Entry 1G09 (X-ray diffraction, 2.04 A resolution); this record covers chains A and D of the 4 polymer chains in the assembly.

Chain A:
Name: Hemoglobin alpha chain
Source organism: Bos taurus
UniProt: P01966 (HBA_BOVIN); residue numbers follow UniProt; this construct covers 1-141
Chain sequence (141 residues; numbered 1 to 141; the number before each row is that of its first residue):
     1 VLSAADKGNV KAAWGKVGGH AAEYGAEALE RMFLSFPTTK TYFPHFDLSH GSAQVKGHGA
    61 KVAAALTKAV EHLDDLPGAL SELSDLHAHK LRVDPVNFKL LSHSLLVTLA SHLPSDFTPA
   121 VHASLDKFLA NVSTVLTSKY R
Metal / ion sites: heme Fe: His87 (together with carbon monoxide)
Residues lining bound ligands: carbon monoxide / heme: Leu29, Thr39, Tyr42, Phe43, Phe46, His58, Lys61, Val62, Ala65, Leu66, Leu83, Leu86, His87, Leu91, Val93, Asn97, Phe98, Leu101, Leu136

Chain D:
Name: Hemoglobin beta chain
Source organism: Bos taurus
UniProt: P02070 (HBB_BOVIN); residues 2-146 here correspond to UniProt positions 1-145 (UniProt number = residue number - 1)
Chain sequence (145 residues; row label = number of the first residue in the row):
     2 MLTAEEKAAV TAFWGKVKVD EVGGEALGRL LVVYPWTQRF FESFGDLSTA DAVMNNPKVK
    62 AHGKKVLDSF SNGMKHLDDL KGTFAALSEL HCDKLHVDPE NFKLLGNVLV VVLARNFGKE
   122 FTPVLQADFQ KVVAGVANAL AHRYH
Metal / ion sites: heme Fe: His92 (together with carbon monoxide)
Residues lining bound ligands: carbon monoxide / heme: Leu28, Leu31, Thr38, Phe41, Phe42, Phe45, His63, Lys66, Val67, Ser70, Phe71, Phe85, Leu88, Leu91, His92, Leu96, Val98, Asn102, Phe103, Leu106, Val137, Leu141
UniProt features mapped onto this chain:
  - binding site (heme b): His63, His92
  - modified residue: Thr12 (Phosphothreonine), Ser44 (Phosphoserine), Lys59 (N6-acetyllysine), Lys82 (N6-acetyllysine), Cys93 (S-nitrosocysteine)

Interface between chain A and chain D:
Residue-residue contacts (18):
  Thr38(A) - His97(D)
  Thr38(A) - Tyr145(D)
  Thr41(A) - Arg40(D)  hydrogen bond
  Tyr42(A) - Arg40(D)
  Leu91(A) - Arg40(D)
  Arg92(A) - Pro36(D)
  Arg92(A) - Trp37(D)
  Arg92(A) - Gln39(D)
  Arg92(A) - Arg40(D)
  Val93(A) - Trp37(D)
  Asp94(A) - Trp37(D)
  Asp94(A) - Asp99(D)
  Asp94(A) - Asn102(D)  hydrogen bond
  Pro95(A) - Trp37(D)
  Val96(A) - Asp99(D)
  Val96(A) - Glu101(D)
  Tyr140(A) - Pro36(D)
  Tyr140(A) - Trp37(D)  hydrophobic
Other interface residues (no listed pair), chain A (11 interface residues in all): Arg141

Overview:
The interface between chain A and chain D involves 11 residues on one side and 9 on the other; the contacts
include 2 hydrogen bonds. Among the polar pairs are Thr41(A)-Arg40(D) and Asp94(A)-Asn102(D). Bound to chain
A: carbon monoxide / heme.
Chain A is Hemoglobin alpha chain and chain D is Hemoglobin beta chain, both from Bos taurus; the structure,
Carbonmonoxy liganded bovine hemoglobin ph 7.2, was determined by X-ray diffraction (same publication as 1G08,
1G0A and 1G0B).
